PDB entry 2DFS | electron crystallography, 24.00 A resolution (very low resolution: no residue pairs are listed; an interface is given only as per-side residue counts) | chains A and C of the 14 polymer chains in the assembly

[Chain A]
Molecule: Myosin-5A
Organism: Gallus gallus
Reference sequence: Q02440 (MYO5A_CHICK); residue numbers follow UniProt; this construct covers 1-1080
Amino-acid sequence (1080 residues; numbered 1 to 1080; the number before each row is that of its first residue):
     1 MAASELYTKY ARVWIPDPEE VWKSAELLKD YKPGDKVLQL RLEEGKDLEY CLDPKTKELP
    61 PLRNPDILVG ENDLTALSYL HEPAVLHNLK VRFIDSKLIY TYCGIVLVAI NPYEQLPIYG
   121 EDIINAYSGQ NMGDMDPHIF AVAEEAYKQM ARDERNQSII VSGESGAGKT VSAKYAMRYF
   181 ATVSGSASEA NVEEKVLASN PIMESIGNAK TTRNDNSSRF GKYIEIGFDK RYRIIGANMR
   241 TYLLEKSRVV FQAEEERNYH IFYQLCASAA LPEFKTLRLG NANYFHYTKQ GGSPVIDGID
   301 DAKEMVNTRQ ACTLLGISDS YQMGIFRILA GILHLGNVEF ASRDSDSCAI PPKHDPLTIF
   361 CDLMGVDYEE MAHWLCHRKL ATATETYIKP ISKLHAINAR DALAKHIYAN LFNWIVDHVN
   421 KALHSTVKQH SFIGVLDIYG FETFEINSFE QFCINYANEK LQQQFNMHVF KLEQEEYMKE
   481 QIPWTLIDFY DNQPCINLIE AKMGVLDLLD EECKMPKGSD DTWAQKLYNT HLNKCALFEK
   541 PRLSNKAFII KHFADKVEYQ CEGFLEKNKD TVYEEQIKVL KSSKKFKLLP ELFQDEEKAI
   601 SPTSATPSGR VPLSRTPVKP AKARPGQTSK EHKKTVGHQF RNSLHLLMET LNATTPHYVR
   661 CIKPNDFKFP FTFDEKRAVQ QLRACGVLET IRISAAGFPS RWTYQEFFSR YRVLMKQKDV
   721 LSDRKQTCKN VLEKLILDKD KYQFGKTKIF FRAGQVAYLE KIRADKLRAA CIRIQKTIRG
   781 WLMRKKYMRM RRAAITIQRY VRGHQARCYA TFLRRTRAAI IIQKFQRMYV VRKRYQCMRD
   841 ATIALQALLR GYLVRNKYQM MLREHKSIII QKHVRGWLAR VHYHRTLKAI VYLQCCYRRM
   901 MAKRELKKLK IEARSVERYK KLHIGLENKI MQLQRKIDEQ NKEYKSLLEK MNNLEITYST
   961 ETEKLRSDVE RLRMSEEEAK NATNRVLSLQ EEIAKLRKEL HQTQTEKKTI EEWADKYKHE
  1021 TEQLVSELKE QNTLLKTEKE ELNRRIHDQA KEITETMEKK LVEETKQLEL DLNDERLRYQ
Unresolved in the structure: 1-4, 382-385, 595-631, 910-950

[Chain C]
Molecule: Calmodulin
Organism: Mus musculus
Reference sequence: P62204 (CALM_MOUSE); residue numbers follow UniProt; this construct covers 1-148
Amino-acid sequence (148 residues; row label = number of the first residue in the row):
     1 ADQLTEEQIA EFKEAFSLFD KDGDGTITTK ELGTVMRSLG QNPTEAELQD MINEVDADGN
    61 GTIDFPEFLT MMARKMKDTD SEEEIREAFR VFDKDGNGYI SAAELRHVMT NLGEKLTDEE
   121 VDEMIREADI DGDGQVNYEE FVQMMTAK
Unresolved in the structure: 1-7

[Interface between chain A and chain C]
At this resolution (24 A) residue pairs are not listed: 23 residues of chain A and 36 of chain C lie at the interface.

[Summary]
23 residues of chain A face 36 of chain C across their interface.
Chain A is Myosin-5A (Gallus gallus) and chain C is Calmodulin (Mus musculus); the structure, 3-D structure of
Myosin-V inhibited state, was determined by electron crystallography.
